5MYB - chains A and B; structure by X-ray diffraction, 2.60 A resolution.

# Chain A (and B)
Protein: Angiopoietin-1 receptor
From: Homo sapiens
Notes: EC 2.7.10.1; chain B of this document is another copy of the same molecule, construct and numbering; everything in this record applies to it too
UniProt: Q02763 (TIE2_HUMAN); numbering as in UniProt (aligned over 443-742)
Amino-acid sequence (333 residues; row label = number of the first residue in the row):
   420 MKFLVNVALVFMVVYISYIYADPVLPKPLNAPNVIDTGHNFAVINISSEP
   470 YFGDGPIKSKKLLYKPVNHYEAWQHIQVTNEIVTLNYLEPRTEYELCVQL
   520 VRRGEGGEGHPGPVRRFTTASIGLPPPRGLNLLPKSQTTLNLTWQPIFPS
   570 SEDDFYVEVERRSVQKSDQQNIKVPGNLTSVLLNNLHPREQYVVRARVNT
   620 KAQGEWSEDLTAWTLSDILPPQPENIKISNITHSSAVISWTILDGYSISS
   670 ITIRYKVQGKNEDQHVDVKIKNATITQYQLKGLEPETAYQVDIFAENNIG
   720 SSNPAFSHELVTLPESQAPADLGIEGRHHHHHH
Disordered / not traced: 420-542, 569-570, 735-752 (chain B: 420-541, 568-569, 735-752)
Differences from the reference sequence: initiating methionine (420); expression tag (421-442, 743-752)
Glycans and other covalent adducts: N-acetylglucosamine (NAG) linked to Asn560, Asn596, Asn649
Swiss-Prot annotation at these positions:
  - glycosylation (N-linked (GlcNAc...) asparagine): Asn464, Asn560, Asn596, Asn649, Asn691
  - natural variant: Tyr611 (Y611C: In GLC3E)

# Interface between chain A and chain B
Pairs across the interface (28; chain A residue first):
  Glu681(A) - Lys690(B)
  Asp682(A) - Ile689(B)
  Asp682(A) - Lys690(B)  hydrogen bond (backbone-backbone)
  Asp682(A) - Asn691(B)  hydrogen bond
  Gln683(A) - Lys688(B)
  Gln683(A) - Tyr697(B)
  His684(A) - Val687(B)
  His684(A) - Lys688(B)  hydrogen bond (backbone-backbone)
  His684(A) - Lys690(B)
  Val685(A) - Val685(B)  hydrophobic
  Val685(A) - Asp686(B)
  Asp686(A) - Val685(B)
  Asp686(A) - Asp686(B)  hydrogen bond (backbone-backbone)
  Val687(A) - His684(B)
  Lys688(A) - Asp682(B)
  Lys688(A) - Gln683(B)
  Lys688(A) - His684(B)  hydrogen bond (backbone-backbone)
  Ile689(A) - Asp682(B)
  Lys690(A) - Glu681(B)
  Lys690(A) - Asp682(B)  hydrogen bond (backbone-backbone)
  Asn691(A) - Asp682(B)  hydrogen bond
  Ile694(A) - Gln683(B)
  Tyr697(A) - Gln683(B)
  Lys700(A) - Gly701(B)
  Lys700(A) - Glu703(B)  salt bridge
  Gly701(A) - Lys700(B)
  Gly701(A) - Gly701(B)
  Glu703(A) - Lys700(B)  salt bridge
Interface residues without a listed pair, chain A (17 interface residues in all): Lys675
Interface residues without a listed pair, chain B (16 interface residues in all): Ile694

# Summary
Chain A and chain B form an interface of 17 and 16 residues respectively; the contacts include 7 hydrogen
bonds and 2 salt bridges. Polar pairs include Lys700(A)-Glu703(B), Asp682(A)-Asn691(B) and
Asp682(A)-Lys690(B). N-acetylglucosamine is covalently linked to Asn560(A), Asn596(A) and Asn649(A).
Chain A and chain B are both Angiopoietin-1 receptor (Homo sapiens); the structure, Homodimerization of Tie2
Fibronectin-like domains 2 and 3 in space group P21, was determined by X-ray diffraction (same publication as
5MYA and 5N06).
